Entry 4NBU (X-ray diffraction, 1.34 A resolution); this record covers chains A and C of the 4 polymer chains in the assembly.

Chain A (and C):
Name: 3-oxoacyl-(Acyl-carrier-protein) reductase
Organism: Bacillus sp. SG-1
Notes: chain C of this document is another copy of the same molecule, construct and numbering; everything in this record applies to it too
UniProtKB: A6CQL2 (A6CQL2_9BACI); residues 8-250 here correspond to UniProt positions 1-243 (UniProt number = residue number - 7)
Amino-acid sequence (250 residues; each row starts with the number of its first residue):
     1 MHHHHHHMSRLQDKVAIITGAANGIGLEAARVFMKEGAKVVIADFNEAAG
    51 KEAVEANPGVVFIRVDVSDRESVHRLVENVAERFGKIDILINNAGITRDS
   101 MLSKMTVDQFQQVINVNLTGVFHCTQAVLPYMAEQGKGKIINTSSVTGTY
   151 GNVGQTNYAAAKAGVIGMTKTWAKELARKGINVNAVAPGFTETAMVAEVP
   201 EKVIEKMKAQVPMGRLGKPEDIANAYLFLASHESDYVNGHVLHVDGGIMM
Not modelled in the structure: 1-8
Construct notes: expression tag (1-7)
Ligand contacts: NADH (NAI; 1,4-dihydronicotinamide adenine dinucleotide): Gly-20, Ala-22, Asn-23, Gly-24, Ile-25, Gly-26, Ala-43, Asp-44, Phe-45, Asn-46, Val-65, Asp-66, Val-67, Ser-68, Asn-93, Ala-94, Gly-95, Ile-96, Val-116, Thr-143, Ser-144, Ser-145, Tyr-158, Lys-162, Pro-188, Gly-189, Phe-190, Thr-191, Thr-193, Ala-194, Met-195, Val-196
From the paper describing this entry:
  - specificity-determining residues: Ala-22, Asn-23, Phe-45

Interface between chain A and chain C:
Contacting residue pairs (72):
  Arg-70(A) / Val-107(C)
  Met-101(A) / Glu-175(C)
  Leu-102(A) / Phe-122(C)  hydrophobic
  Leu-102(A) / Thr-125(C)
  Leu-102(A) / Gln-126(C)  hydrogen bond (backbone-side chain)
  Leu-102(A) / Trp-172(C)
  Leu-102(A) / Glu-175(C)  hydrogen bond (backbone-side chain)
  Ser-103(A) / Leu-129(C)
  Met-105(A) / Phe-122(C)  hydrophobic
  Met-105(A) / Gln-126(C)  hydrogen bond (backbone-side chain)
  Val-107(A) / Arg-70(C)
  Val-107(A) / His-123(C)
  Phe-110(A) / Thr-119(C)
  Phe-110(A) / Phe-122(C)  hydrophobic
  Phe-110(A) / Met-168(C)  hydrophobic
  Ile-114(A) / Leu-118(C)  hydrophobic
  Leu-118(A) / Ile-114(C)  hydrophobic
  Thr-119(A) / Phe-110(C)
  Phe-122(A) / Leu-102(C)  hydrophobic
  Phe-122(A) / Met-105(C)
  Phe-122(A) / Phe-110(C)  hydrophobic
  His-123(A) / Val-107(C)
  Thr-125(A) / Leu-102(C)
  Gln-126(A) / Leu-102(C)  hydrogen bond (side chain-backbone)
  Gln-126(A) / Met-105(C)  hydrogen bond (side chain-backbone)
  Leu-129(A) / Ser-103(C)
  Gly-148(A) / Gly-167(C)
  Thr-149(A) / Lys-170(C)
  Tyr-150(A) / Lys-170(C)
  Tyr-150(A) / Lys-174(C)  hydrogen bond (backbone-side chain)
  Gly-151(A) / Lys-170(C)
  Gly-151(A) / Thr-171(C)
  Gly-151(A) / Lys-174(C)  hydrogen bond (backbone-side chain)
  Asn-152(A) / Thr-171(C)  hydrogen bond (backbone-side chain)
  Val-153(A) / Lys-174(C)
  Val-153(A) / Glu-175(C)
  Gly-154(A) / Glu-175(C)  hydrogen bond (backbone-side chain)
  Thr-156(A) / Phe-122(C)
  Thr-156(A) / Met-168(C)
  Thr-156(A) / Thr-171(C)
  Thr-156(A) / Trp-172(C)  hydrogen bond
  Ala-159(A) / Gly-167(C)
  Ala-159(A) / Thr-171(C)
  Ala-160(A) / Gly-164(C)
  Ala-160(A) / Met-168(C)  hydrophobic
  Ala-163(A) / Ala-163(C)
  Ala-163(A) / Gly-167(C)
  Gly-164(A) / Ala-160(C)
  Gly-164(A) / Gly-164(C)
  Gly-167(A) / Ala-159(C)
  Gly-167(A) / Ala-163(C)
  Met-168(A) / Phe-110(C)  hydrophobic
  Met-168(A) / Thr-156(C)
  Met-168(A) / Ala-160(C)  hydrophobic
  Lys-170(A) / Thr-149(C)  hydrogen bond (side chain-backbone)
  Lys-170(A) / Tyr-150(C)
  Lys-170(A) / Gly-151(C)
  Thr-171(A) / Gly-151(C)
  Thr-171(A) / Asn-152(C)  hydrogen bond (side chain-backbone)
  Thr-171(A) / Thr-156(C)
  Thr-171(A) / Ala-159(C)
  Trp-172(A) / Leu-102(C)
  Trp-172(A) / Thr-156(C)  hydrogen bond
  Lys-174(A) / Tyr-150(C)  hydrogen bond (side chain-backbone)
  Lys-174(A) / Gly-151(C)  hydrogen bond (side chain-backbone)
  Lys-174(A) / Val-153(C)
  Lys-174(A) / Met-250(C)  hydrogen bond (side chain-backbone)
  Glu-175(A) / Met-101(C)
  Glu-175(A) / Leu-102(C)  hydrogen bond (side chain-backbone)
  Glu-175(A) / Val-153(C)
  Glu-175(A) / Gly-154(C)  hydrogen bond (side chain-backbone)
  Met-250(A) / Lys-174(C)  hydrogen bond (backbone-side chain)
Other interface residues (no listed pair), chain A (40 interface residues in all): Ser-100, Thr-106, Gln-111, Gln-155, Leu-176
Other interface residues (no listed pair), chain C (41 interface residues in all): Ser-100, Lys-104, Thr-106, Gln-111, Gly-148, Gln-155, Leu-176

In short:
Chain A and chain C form an interface of 40 and 41 residues respectively, with 19 hydrogen bonds. Among the
polar pairs are Leu-102(A)/Gln-126(C), Leu-102(A)/Glu-175(C) and Met-105(A)/Gln-126(C). Ligands of chain A:
NADH. From the paper: specificity determinants Ala-22(A), Asn-23(A) and Phe-45(A).
Both chains are 3-oxoacyl-(Acyl-carrier-protein) reductase (Bacillus sp. SG-1). Entry 4NBU (Crystal structure
of FabG from Bacillus sp) was determined by X-ray diffraction (same publication as 4NBT and 4NBW).
